9BT8 - chains H and B of the 6 polymer chains in the assembly; structure by electron microscopy, 3.34 A resolution.

Chain H:
Protein: Antibody fragment Fab30, heavy chain
Organism: Bacteriophage sp
Notes: antibody fragment or engineered binder
Amino-acid sequence (237 residues; numbered 1 to 237; the number before each row is that of its first residue):
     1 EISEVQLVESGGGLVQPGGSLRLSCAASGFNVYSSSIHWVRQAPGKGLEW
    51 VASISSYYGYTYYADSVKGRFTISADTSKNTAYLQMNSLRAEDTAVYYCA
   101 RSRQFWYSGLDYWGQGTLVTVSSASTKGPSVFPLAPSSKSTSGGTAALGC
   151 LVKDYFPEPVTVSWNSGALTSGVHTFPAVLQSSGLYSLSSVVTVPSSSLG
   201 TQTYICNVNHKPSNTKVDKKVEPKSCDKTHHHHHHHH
Disordered / not traced: 1-4, 122-237
Cystine bridges: Cys-25/Cys-99

Chain B:
Protein: Beta-arrestin-1
Organism: Rattus norvegicus
UniProt: P29066 (ARRB1_RAT); residues 2-393 here = UniProt positions 2-393
Amino-acid sequence (392 residues; row label = number of the first residue in the row):
     2 GDKGTRVFKKASPNGKLTVYLGKRDFVDHIDLVDPVDGVVLVDPEYLKER
    52 RVYVTLTVAFRYGREDLDVLGLTFRKDLFVANVQSFPPAPEDKKPLTRLQ
   102 ERLIKKLGEHAYPFTFEICPNLPSSVTLQPGPEDTGKALGVDYEVKAFVA
   152 ENLEEKIHKRNSVRLVIRKVQYAPERPGPQPTAETTRQFLMSDKPLHLEA
   202 SLDKEIYYHGEPISVNVHVTNNTNKTVKKIKISVRQYADIVLFNTAQYKV
   252 PVAMEEADDTVAPSSTFSKVYTLTPFLANNREKRGLALDGKLKHEDTNLA
   302 SSTLLREGANREILGIIVSYKVKVKLVVSRGGLLGDLASSDVAVELPFTL
   352 MHPKPKEEPPHREVPESETPVDTNLIELDTNDDDIVFEDFAR
Disordered / not traced: 2-5, 68-70, 84-95, 331-340, 357-393
Construct notes: engineered mutation Val-59 (Cys in P29066), Cys-120 (Pro in P29066), Ser-125 (Cys in P29066), Leu-140 (Cys in P29066), Val-150 (Cys in P29066), Val-242 (Cys in P29066), Val-251 (Cys in P29066), Ser-269 (Cys in P29066)
Swiss-Prot annotation at these positions:
  - binding site (1D-myo-inositol hexakisphosphate): Lys-250, Met-255, Lys-324, Lys-326
  - modified residue: Tyr-47 (Phosphotyrosine)
  - mutagenesis: Val-53 (V53D: Inhibits internalization of EDNRA, EDNRB and ADRB2. No effect on interaction with SRC; impairs ADRB2- and HTR1A-mediated ERK phosphorylation; impairs sequestration of ADRB2), Pro-91 (P91G: Impairs interaction with SRC; impairs ADRB2- and HTR1A-mediated ERK phosphorylation; no effect on sequestration of ADRB2; when associated with E-121), Pro-121 (P121E: Impairs interaction with SRC; impairs ADRB2- and HTR1A-mediated ERK phosphorylation; no effect on sequestration of ADRB2; when associated with G-91)
Reported in the primary citation:
  - mutagenesis - F75A/P121E/N122A/P124G, F75A/P121E/P124G/I314A, P88G/P91G/P121E/P124G, P88G/P91G: abolished catalytic activity with Proto-oncogene tyrosine-protein kinase Src
  - mutagenesis - F80A, P121E/P124G: decreased catalytic activity with Proto-oncogene tyrosine-protein kinase Src
  - conformationally variable residues (register shift): Phe-75

How chain H and chain B interact:
Pairs across the interface (23; chain H residue first):
  Asn-31(H) with Gly-211(B); Pro-213(B)
  Tyr-33(H) with Thr-275(B); Phe-277(B)
  Ser-56(H) with Ala-279(B)
  Tyr-57(H) with Phe-277(B); Leu-278(B); Ala-279(B), hydrogen bond (backbone-backbone); Asn-299(B); Leu-300(B)
  Tyr-58(H) with Leu-278(B), hydrophobic; Ala-279(B); Arg-282(B), hydrogen bond (backbone-side chain); Asp-297(B); Asn-299(B)
  Gly-59(H) with Ala-279(B)
  Tyr-60(H) with Arg-282(B); Asp-297(B), hydrogen bond
  Phe-105(H) with His-210(B); Asn-299(B); His-353(B)
  Trp-106(H) with Asn-299(B); His-353(B)
Other interface residues (no listed pair), chain H (10 interface residues in all): Ser-34
Other interface residues (no listed pair), chain B (14 interface residues in all): Pro-276, Thr-298

In short:
The interface between chain H and chain B involves 10 residues on one side and 14 on the other; the contacts
include 3 hydrogen bonds. Polar pairs include Tyr-58(H)/Arg-282(B), Tyr-60(H)/Asp-297(B) and
Tyr-57(H)/Ala-279(B). The paper reports that F75A/P121E/N122A/P124G, F75A/P121E/P124G/I314A and
P88G/P91G/P121E/P124G of chain B, among others, abolish catalytic activity with Proto-oncogene
tyrosine-protein kinase Src; conformational variability at Phe-75(B); 6 substitutions were tested in all.
Here chain H is Antibody fragment Fab30, heavy chain (Bacteriophage sp) and chain B is Beta-arrestin-1 (Rattus
norvegicus). Entry 9BT8 (Structure of Src in complex with beta-arrestin 1 revealing SH3 binding sites) was
determined by electron microscopy, deposited together with 9CX3 and 9CX9.
